7DGJ - chains A and B; structure by X-ray diffraction, 1.60 A resolution.

[Chain A (and B)]
Name: Myoglobin
From: Equus caballus
Notes: chain B of this document is another copy of the same molecule, construct and numbering; everything in this record applies to it too
UniProtKB: P68082 (MYG_HORSE); residues 1-153 here correspond to UniProt positions 2-154 (UniProt number = residue number + 1)
Amino-acid sequence (153 residues; each row starts with the number of its first residue):
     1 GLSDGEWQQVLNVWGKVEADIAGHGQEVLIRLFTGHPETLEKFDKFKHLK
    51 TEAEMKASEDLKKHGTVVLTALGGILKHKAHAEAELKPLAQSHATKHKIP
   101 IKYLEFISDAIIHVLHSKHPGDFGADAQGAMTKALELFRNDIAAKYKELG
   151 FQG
Differences from the reference sequence: engineered mutation His78 (Lys79 in P68082), Ala80 (Gly81 in P68082), Ala82 (His83 in P68082)
Metal / ion sites: heme Fe: His93 (together with oxygen atom)
Small-molecule neighbours:
  - heme (HEM), molecule 1: Leu32, Thr39, Lys42, Phe43, Lys45, His64, Val67, Val68, Ala71, Leu72
  - heme (HEM), molecule 2: Leu89, Ser92, His93, His97, Ile99, Tyr103, Leu104, Ile107, Phe138
  - oxygen atom (O): Phe43, His64, Val68
UniProt features mapped onto this chain:
  - binding site (nitrite): His64
  - binding site (O2): His64
  - binding site (heme b): His93
  - modified residue: Ser3 (Phosphoserine)

[How chain A and chain B interact]
Residue-residue contacts - 100 pairs, chain A then chain B:
  Gly1(A) - Lys133(B)  hydrogen bond (backbone-side chain)
  Leu2(A) - Ala130(B)
  Leu2(A) - Lys133(B)
  Leu2(A) - Ala134(B)
  Leu2(A) - Leu137(B)  hydrophobic
  Glu6(A) - Ala130(B)
  Glu6(A) - Lys133(B)  salt bridge
  Trp7(A) - Ala134(B)  hydrophobic
  Trp7(A) - Leu137(B)  hydrophobic
  Gln9(A) - Asp126(B)
  Gln9(A) - Ala127(B)
  Val10(A) - Ala130(B)
  Val10(A) - Met131(B)
  Asn12(A) - Asp122(B)  hydrogen bond
  Val13(A) - Asp122(B)
  Val13(A) - Phe123(B)  hydrophobic
  Val13(A) - Met131(B)  hydrophobic
  Trp14(A) - Met131(B)  hydrophobic
  Lys16(A) - His119(B)
  Lys16(A) - Asp122(B)
  Val17(A) - Leu115(B)  hydrophobic
  His24(A) - Lys118(B)
  His24(A) - His119(B)  hydrogen bond
  Glu27(A) - Val114(B)
  Glu27(A) - Lys118(B)  salt bridge
  Val28(A) - Ile107(B)  hydrophobic
  Val28(A) - Ala110(B)
  Val28(A) - Ile111(B)  hydrophobic
  Val28(A) - Val114(B)  hydrophobic
  Arg31(A) - Ala110(B)
  Arg31(A) - His113(B)  hydrogen bond
  Leu32(A) - Phe106(B)  hydrophobic
  Leu32(A) - Ile107(B)
  His36(A) - Phe106(B)
  Glu38(A) - Tyr103(B)
  Glu38(A) - Phe106(B)
  Thr39(A) - Tyr103(B)
  Lys42(A) - His97(B)
  Lys42(A) - Lys98(B)  hydrogen bond (side chain-backbone)
  Lys42(A) - Ile99(B)
  Lys42(A) - Tyr103(B)
  Leu72(A) - Ile111(B)  hydrophobic
  Leu72(A) - Leu135(B)  hydrophobic
  Gly74(A) - Glu85(B)
  Ile75(A) - Glu85(B)
  Ile75(A) - Leu86(B)  hydrophobic
  Ile75(A) - Leu89(B)  hydrophobic
  Ile75(A) - Phe138(B)  hydrophobic
  His78(A) - His81(B)  hydrogen bond
  His78(A) - Glu85(B)  salt bridge
  Lys79(A) - Asp141(B)  salt bridge
  His81(A) - His78(B)
  Glu85(A) - Gly74(B)
  Glu85(A) - Ile75(B)
  Glu85(A) - His78(B)  salt bridge
  Leu89(A) - Ile75(B)  hydrophobic
  His97(A) - Lys42(B)  hydrogen bond (backbone-side chain)
  Lys98(A) - Lys42(B)  hydrogen bond (backbone-side chain)
  Ile99(A) - Lys42(B)
  Tyr103(A) - Glu38(B)
  Tyr103(A) - Thr39(B)
  Phe106(A) - Leu32(B)  hydrophobic
  Phe106(A) - His36(B)
  Phe106(A) - Glu38(B)
  Phe106(A) - Thr39(B)
  Ile107(A) - Val28(B)  hydrophobic
  Ile107(A) - Leu32(B)
  Ala110(A) - Val28(B)
  Ala110(A) - Arg31(B)
  Ala110(A) - Leu32(B)
  Ile111(A) - Val28(B)  hydrophobic
  Ile111(A) - Leu72(B)  hydrophobic
  His113(A) - Arg31(B)
  Val114(A) - Glu27(B)
  Val114(A) - Val28(B)
  Leu115(A) - Val17(B)  hydrophobic
  Lys118(A) - His24(B)
  Lys118(A) - Glu27(B)  salt bridge
  His119(A) - Lys16(B)
  His119(A) - His24(B)  hydrogen bond
  Asp122(A) - Lys16(B)  salt bridge
  Phe123(A) - Val13(B)  hydrophobic
  Asp126(A) - Gln9(B)
  Ala127(A) - Gln9(B)
  Ala130(A) - Leu2(B)
  Ala130(A) - Glu6(B)
  Ala130(A) - Gln9(B)
  Ala130(A) - Val10(B)
  Met131(A) - Val10(B)  hydrophobic
  Met131(A) - Val13(B)  hydrophobic
  Met131(A) - Trp14(B)  hydrophobic
  Lys133(A) - Leu2(B)
  Lys133(A) - Glu6(B)  salt bridge
  Ala134(A) - Leu2(B)
  Ala134(A) - Trp7(B)  hydrophobic
  Leu135(A) - Leu72(B)  hydrophobic
  Leu137(A) - Leu2(B)  hydrophobic
  Leu137(A) - Trp7(B)  hydrophobic
  Phe138(A) - Ile75(B)  hydrophobic
  Asp141(A) - Lys79(B)  salt bridge
Also at the interface, not in a pair above, chain A (58 interface residues in all): Leu29, Val68, Leu69, Leu76, Leu86
Also at the interface, not in a pair above, chain B (59 interface residues in all): Gly1, Leu29, Val68, Leu69, Leu76, Ala82, Pro100

[Summary]
The interface between chain A and chain B involves 58 residues on one side and 59 on the other; the contacts
include 9 hydrogen bonds and 9 salt bridges. Polar contacts include Glu6(A)-Lys133(B), Glu27(A)-Lys118(B) and
His78(A)-Glu85(B). Chain A binds heme and oxygen atom.
Both chains are Myoglobin (Equus caballus). Entry 7DGJ (The dimeric structure of K78H/G80A/H82A myoglobin) was
determined by X-ray diffraction (same publication as 7DGK, 7DGL, 7DGM, 7DGN and 7DGO).
